PDB entry 5MS7 | X-ray diffraction, 2.80 A resolution | chain A

== Chain A ==
Molecule: Legionella pneumophila effector protein RavZ
From: Legionella pneumophila subsp. pneumophila ATCC 33215
UniProtKB: Q5ZUV9 (Q5ZUV9_LEGPH); numbering as in UniProt (aligned over 20-502)
Amino-acid sequence (485 residues; each row starts with the number of its first residue):
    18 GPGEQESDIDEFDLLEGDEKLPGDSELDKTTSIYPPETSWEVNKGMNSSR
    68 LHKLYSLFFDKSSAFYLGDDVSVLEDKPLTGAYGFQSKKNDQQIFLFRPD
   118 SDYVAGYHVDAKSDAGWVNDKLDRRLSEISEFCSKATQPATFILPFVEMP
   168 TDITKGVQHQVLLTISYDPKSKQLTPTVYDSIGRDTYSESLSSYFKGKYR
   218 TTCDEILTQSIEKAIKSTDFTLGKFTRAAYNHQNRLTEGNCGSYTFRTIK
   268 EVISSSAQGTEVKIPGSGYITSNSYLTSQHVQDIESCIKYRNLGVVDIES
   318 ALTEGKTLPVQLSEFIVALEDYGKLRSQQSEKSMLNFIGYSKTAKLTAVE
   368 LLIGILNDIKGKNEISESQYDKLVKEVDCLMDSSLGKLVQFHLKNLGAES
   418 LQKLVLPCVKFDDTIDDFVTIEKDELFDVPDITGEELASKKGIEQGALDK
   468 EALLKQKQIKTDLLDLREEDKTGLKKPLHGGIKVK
Disordered / not traced: 18-47, 249-255, 348-355, 433-502
Sequence notes: expression tag (18-19)
Bound ions: barium ion: V135, D137, D140 (together with glycerol)
UniProt features mapped onto this chain:
  - region: Y211 to R217 (Alpha-3 helix)
  - motif: E23 to K37 (LIR 2), D429 to L443 (LIR 3)
  - active site: H176, D197, C258
  - mutagenesis: F29 to L32 (In mLIR2; only binds one ATG8 protein instead of two), F29 (F29A: Reduced ability to cleave lipid-conjugated ATG8 family proteins), M63 to N64 (Abolished ability to cleave lipid-conjugated ATG8 family proteins), L139 to L143 (Reduced ability to cleave lipid-conjugated ATG8 family proteins), Q175 to Q177 (Does not affect ability to cleave lipid-conjugated ATG8 family proteins), H176 (H176A: Abolished ability to cleave lipid-conjugated ATG8 family proteins; when associated with A-258), L180 to I182 (Reduced ability to cleave lipid-conjugated ATG8 family proteins), D197 (D197A: Abolished ability to cleave lipid-conjugated ATG8 family proteins), L208 (L208D: Reduced ability to cleave lipid-conjugated ATG8 family proteins), Y211 to R217 (Reduced binding to membranes), Y211 to Y216 (Reduced binding to membranes. Abolished ability to cleave lipid-conjugated ATG8 family proteins), Y211 (Y211D: Reduced ability to cleave lipid-conjugated ATG8 family proteins), 10 further mutagenesis entries in UniProt
What the authors report for this chain:
  - mutagenesis - F29A, L139D/L143D, F163D, L180D/I182D, L208D, F237D/L239D/F242D: decreased catalytic activity
  - mutagenesis - Y211D/F212D/Y216D: unchanged binding to LC3
  - mutagenesis - Y211D/F212D, Y211D/F212D/Y216D: abolished catalytic activity
  - mutagenesis - Y216D: unchanged catalytic activity

== In short ==
V135, D137 and D140 form the barium ion site. Curated annotation (UniProt) lists 3 active-site residues and 53
mutagenesis sites. The paper reports that F29A, L139D/L143D and F163D, among others, reduce catalytic
activity; Y211D/F212D and Y211D/F212D/Y216D abolish catalytic activity; 9 substitutions were tested in all.
Chain A is Legionella pneumophila effector protein RavZ (Legionella pneumophila subsp. pneumophila ATCC
33215); the structure, Crystal structure of the legionella pneumophila effector protein RavZ_20-502, was
determined by X-ray diffraction, deposited together with 5MS8.
